PDB entry 7AOG | X-ray diffraction, 1.50 A resolution | chains A and P

== Chain A ==
Protein: 14-3-3 protein sigma
Source organism: Homo sapiens
UniProtKB: P31947 (1433S_HUMAN); residue numbers follow UniProt; this construct covers 1-248
Chain sequence (253 residues; each row starts with the number of its first residue; numbers below 1 keep their minus sign (Gly-4 is residue -4)):
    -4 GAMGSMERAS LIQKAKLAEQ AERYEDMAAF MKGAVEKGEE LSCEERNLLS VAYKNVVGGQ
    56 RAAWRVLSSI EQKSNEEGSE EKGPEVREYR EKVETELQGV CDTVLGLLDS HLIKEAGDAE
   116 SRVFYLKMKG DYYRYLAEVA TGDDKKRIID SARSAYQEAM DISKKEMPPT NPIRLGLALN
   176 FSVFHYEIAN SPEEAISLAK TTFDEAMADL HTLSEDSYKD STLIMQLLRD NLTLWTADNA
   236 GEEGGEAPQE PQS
Not modelled in the structure: 232-248
Sequence notes: expression tag (-4 to 0)
Modified positions: Cys38 (S-hydroxycysteine; CSO)
Metal / ion sites: Ca2+ site 1 near Glu2 (its only coordinating residue here); Ca2+ site 2: Glu35, Glu110, Glu188
Swiss-Prot annotation at these positions:
  - site (Interaction with phosphoserine on interacting protein): Arg56, Arg129
  - modified residue (Phosphoserine): Ser5, Ser74, Ser248

== Chain P ==
Protein: Peptidyl-prolyl cis-trans isomerase NIMA-interacting 1
Notes: EC 5.2.1.8
UniProtKB: Q13526 (PIN1_HUMAN); residue numbers follow UniProt; this construct covers 61-77
Chain sequence (17 residues; row label = number of the first residue in the row):
    61 LVKHSQSRRP SSWRQEK
Not modelled in the structure: 61-67, 77
Modified positions: Ser72 (phosphoserine; SEP)
Swiss-Prot annotation at these positions:
  - modified residue: Ser71 (Phosphoserine)
  - mutagenesis: Lys63 (K63A: Loss of peptidyl-prolyl cis/trans isomerase activity. No effect on the interaction with IRAK3/IRAK-M. Abolishes IL33-mediated increase of IRAK3/IRAK-M protein levels), Ser71 (S71D/E: Loss of peptidyl-prolyl cis/trans isomerase activity, nuclear localization and cellular function)
What the authors report for this chain:
  - post-translational modification sites: Ser72

== Chain A / chain P interface ==
Pairs across the interface (26):
  Tyr19(A) with Glu76(P), hydrogen bond
  Lys49(A) with Ser72(P); Arg74(P), hydrogen bond (side chain-backbone); Glu76(P)
  Asn50(A) with Glu76(P)
  Arg56(A) with Ser72(P)
  Arg60(A) with Arg69(P)
  Lys122(A) with Trp73(P), hydrogen bond (side chain-backbone)
  Arg129(A) with Ser72(P)
  Tyr130(A) with Ser72(P)
  Pro167(A) with Trp73(P)
  Gly171(A) with Trp73(P)
  Leu174(A) with Ser71(P); Ser72(P); Trp73(P), hydrophobic
  Asn175(A) with Ser72(P); Trp73(P), hydrogen bond (side chain-backbone)
  Val178(A) with Ser71(P)
  Glu182(A) with Pro70(P)
  Ile219(A) with Trp73(P)
  Leu222(A) with Trp73(P)
  Asn226(A) with Pro70(P); Ser71(P), hydrogen bond (side chain-backbone)
  Leu229(A) with Arg68(P); Pro70(P), hydrophobic
  Trp230(A) with Pro70(P), hydrophobic
Also at the interface, not in a pair above, chain A (20 interface residues in all): Asp126
From the paper, about this interface:
  - interface residues, chain P: Trp73(P)

== Overview ==
20 residues of chain A and 8 residues of chain P are in contact, with 5 hydrogen bonds. Polar pairs include
Tyr19(A)-Glu76(P), Lys49(A)-Arg74(P) and Lys122(A)-Trp73(P). Glu35(A), Glu110(A) and Glu188(A) coordinate Ca2+
site 2. From UniProt: 2 mutagenesis sites on chain P. From the paper: the interface residue Trp73(P); a
modification site at Ser72(P).
Chain A is 14-3-3 protein sigma (Homo sapiens) and chain P is Peptidyl-prolyl cis-trans isomerase
NIMA-interacting 1; the structure, 14-3-3 sigma in complex with Pin1 binding site pS72, was determined by
X-ray diffraction together with 7AXN, 7AYF, 7AZ1, 7AZ2, 7BDP, 7BDT and 17 further entries from the same study.
